PDB entry 3QUL | X-ray diffraction, 2.00 A resolution | chains A and B of the 3 polymer chains in the assembly

== Chain A ==
Molecule: H-2 class I histocompatibility antigen, D-B alpha chain
Source organism: Mus musculus
UniProt: P01899 (HA11_MOUSE); residues 1-276 here correspond to UniProt positions 25-300 (UniProt number = residue number + 24)
Sequence (276 residues; row label = number of the first residue in the row):
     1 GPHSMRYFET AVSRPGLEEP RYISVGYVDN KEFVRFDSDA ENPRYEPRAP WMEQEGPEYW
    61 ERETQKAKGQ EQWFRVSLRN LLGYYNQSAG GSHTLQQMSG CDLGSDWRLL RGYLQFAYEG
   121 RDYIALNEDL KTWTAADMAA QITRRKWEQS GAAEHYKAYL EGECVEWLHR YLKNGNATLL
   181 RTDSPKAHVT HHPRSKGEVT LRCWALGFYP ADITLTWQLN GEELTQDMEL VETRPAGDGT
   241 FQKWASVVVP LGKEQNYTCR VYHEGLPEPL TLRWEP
Not modelled in the structure: 177-179, 196-197, 219-220, 224-227, 276
Disulfide bonds: Cys101-Cys164, Cys203-Cys259

== Chain B ==
Molecule: Beta-2-microglobulin
Source organism: Mus musculus
UniProt: P01887 (B2MG_MOUSE); residues 1-99 here correspond to UniProt positions 21-119 (UniProt number = residue number + 20)
Sequence (99 residues; row label = number of the first residue in the row):
     1 IQKTPQIQVY SRHPPENGKP NILNCYVTQF HPPHIEIQML KNGKKIPKVE MSDMSFSKDW
    61 SFYILAHTEF TPTETDTYAC RVKHDSMAEP KTVYWDRDM
Differences from the reference sequence: variant Asp85 (Ala105 in P01887)
Disulfide bonds: Cys25-Cys80

== Interface between chain A and chain B ==
Residue-residue contacts - 53 pairs, chain A then chain B:
  Arg6(A) - Lys58(B)
  Phe8(A) - Phe56(B)
  Phe8(A) - Lys58(B)
  Glu9(A) - Phe56(B)
  Thr10(A) - Phe56(B)
  Thr10(A) - Phe62(B)
  Val12(A) - Pro33(B)  hydrophobic
  Arg14(A) - His34(B)  hydrogen bond
  Tyr27(A) - Ser55(B)
  Arg35(A) - Asp53(B)  salt bridge
  Arg35(A) - Met54(B)  hydrogen bond (side chain-backbone)
  Arg48(A) - Asp53(B)  salt bridge
  Thr94(A) - His31(B)
  Gln96(A) - Phe56(B)
  Gln96(A) - Trp60(B)  hydrogen bond (side chain-backbone)
  Gln96(A) - Phe62(B)
  Gln97(A) - Phe56(B)
  Gln97(A) - Trp60(B)
  Met98(A) - Phe56(B)  hydrophobic
  Met98(A) - Lys58(B)
  Met98(A) - Trp60(B)  hydrophobic
  Gln115(A) - Trp60(B)
  Phe116(A) - Trp60(B)
  Ala117(A) - Trp60(B)  hydrophobic
  Glu119(A) - Ile1(B)
  Glu119(A) - His31(B)
  Gly120(A) - Lys3(B)  hydrogen bond (backbone-side chain)
  Gly120(A) - His31(B)
  Gly120(A) - Trp60(B)
  Arg121(A) - Ile1(B)
  Asp122(A) - Trp60(B)  hydrogen bond
  His192(A) - Asp98(B)  salt bridge
  Arg202(A) - Asp98(B)  hydrogen bond (side chain-backbone)
  Arg202(A) - Met99(B)
  Trp204(A) - Asp98(B)
  Trp204(A) - Met99(B)
  Val231(A) - Gln8(B)
  Glu232(A) - Gln8(B)  hydrogen bond (backbone-side chain)
  Thr233(A) - Tyr26(B)
  Arg234(A) - Gln8(B)  hydrogen bond
  Arg234(A) - Tyr10(B)
  Arg234(A) - Met99(B)  hydrogen bond (side chain-backbone)
  Pro235(A) - Tyr10(B)  hydrogen bond (backbone-side chain)
  Pro235(A) - Asn24(B)
  Pro235(A) - Tyr26(B)
  Pro235(A) - Leu65(B)  hydrophobic
  Ala236(A) - Arg12(B)  hydrogen bond (backbone-side chain)
  Ala236(A) - Asn24(B)  hydrogen bond (backbone-side chain)
  Gly237(A) - Arg12(B)  hydrogen bond (backbone-side chain)
  Gln242(A) - Tyr10(B)
  Gln242(A) - Ser11(B)  hydrogen bond (side chain-backbone)
  Gln242(A) - Arg12(B)  hydrogen bond (side chain-backbone)
  Trp244(A) - Met99(B)  hydrogen bond (side chain-backbone)
Also at the interface, not in a pair above, chain A (36 interface residues in all): Asn30, Leu206, Glu229, Asp238
Also at the interface, not in a pair above, chain B (24 interface residues in all): Pro14, Ser57, Tyr63

== In short ==
Chain A and chain B form an interface of 36 and 24 residues respectively, with 16 hydrogen bonds and 3 salt
bridges. Polar pairs include Arg35(A)-Asp53(B), Arg48(A)-Asp53(B) and His192(A)-Asp98(B).
Here chain A is H-2 class I histocompatibility antigen, D-B alpha chain and chain B is Beta-2-microglobulin,
both from Mus musculus. Entry 3QUL (Crystal structures of the murine class I major histocompatibility complex
H-2Db in complex with LCMV-derived gp33 ...) was determined by X-ray diffraction (same publication as 3QUK).
